Entry 8AP8 (electron microscopy, 3.70 A resolution); this record covers chains M and g of the 5 polymer chains in the assembly.

[Chain M]
Name: OSCP
Organism: Trypanosoma brucei brucei
UniProt: Q38AG1 (Q38AG1_TRYB2); residues 1-255 here = UniProt positions 1-255
Sequence (255 residues; each row starts with the number of its first residue):
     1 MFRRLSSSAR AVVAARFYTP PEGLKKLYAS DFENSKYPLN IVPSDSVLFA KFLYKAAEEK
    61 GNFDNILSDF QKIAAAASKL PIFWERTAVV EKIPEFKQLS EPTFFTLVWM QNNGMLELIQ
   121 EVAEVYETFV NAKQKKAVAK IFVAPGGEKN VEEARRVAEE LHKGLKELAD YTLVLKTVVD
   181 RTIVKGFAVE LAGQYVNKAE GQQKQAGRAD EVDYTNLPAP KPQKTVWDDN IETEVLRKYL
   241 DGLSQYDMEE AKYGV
Unresolved in the structure: 1-207

[Chain g]
Name: ATPTB3
Organism: Trypanosoma brucei brucei
UniProt: A0A3L6KRX7 (A0A3L6KRX7_9TRYP); residue numbers follow UniProt; this construct covers 1-269
Sequence (269 residues; row label = number of the first residue in the row):
     1 MSKQLTFISA GATAAVLQSA SAIVSKVAGG RVQTKTAKEA GRHAVVVGPE TPIGVHTAVT
    61 EVPKSAQDPL FSGVSTVVVR AVLPRAAPDS VQLRDALDVY ASAGIDTKEE VRSATEAFKK
   121 SAEVAVGKAK AKGVKRIVLV VKQASKHNCI NELFKKISTE TIESAGLTTE VVGTAAVANQ
   181 LIVNPESLGV VLLNDVAATE QIELAFAGVV GGVSRVYHTV EGGKISAGHS FKSVALAVAQ
   241 ELRELGLSSE ADKVEAAASK NPRAVVSAL
Unresolved in the structure: 1
Differences from the reference sequence: conflict A176 (Val in A0A3L6KRX7)

[Chain M / chain g interface]
Pairs across the interface (9):
  Q245(M) - S145(g)  hydrogen bond
  Y246(M) - K142(g)
  Y246(M) - A144(g)  hydrophobic
  Y246(M) - K146(g)
  Y253(M) - Q143(g)
  Y253(M) - A175(g)
  V255(M) - K142(g)  hydrogen bond (backbone-side chain)
  V255(M) - T174(g)
  V255(M) - A175(g)  hydrophobic
Interface residues without a listed pair, chain M (7 interface residues in all): K238, E249, G254
Interface residues without a listed pair, chain g (8 interface residues in all): S102

[Summary]
7 residues of chain M and 8 residues of chain g are in contact; the contacts include 2 hydrogen bonds. Among
the polar pairs are Q245(M)-S145(g) and V255(M)-K142(g).
Chain M is OSCP and chain g is ATPTB3, both from Trypanosoma brucei brucei; the structure, Peripheral stalk of
Trypanosoma brucei mitochondrial ATP synthase, was determined by electron microscopy together with 8AP6, 8AP7,
8AP9, 8APA, 8APB, 8APC and 7 further entries from the same study.
